Entry 1SHK (X-ray diffraction, 1.90 A resolution); this record covers chain A.

Chain A:
Name: Shikimate kinase
Organism: Erwinia chrysanthemi
Notes: EC 2.7.1.71
UniProt: P10880 (AROL_ERWCH); residue numbers follow UniProt; this construct covers 1-173
Chain sequence (173 residues; each row starts with the number of its first residue):
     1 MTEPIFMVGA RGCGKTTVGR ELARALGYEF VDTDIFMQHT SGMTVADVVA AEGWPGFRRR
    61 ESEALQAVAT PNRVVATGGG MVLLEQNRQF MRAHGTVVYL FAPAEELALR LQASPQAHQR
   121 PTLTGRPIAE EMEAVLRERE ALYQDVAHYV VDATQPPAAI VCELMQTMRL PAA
Unresolved in the structure: 113-127
Swiss-Prot annotation at these positions:
  - region: Gln112 to Arg126 (LID domain)
  - binding site (ATP): Gly12 to Thr17, Arg120, Gln155
  - binding site (Mg(2+)): Thr16, Asp32
  - binding site (substrate): Asp34, Arg58, Gly79, Arg139
  - mutagenesis: Cys13 (C13S: 66% of wild-type activity. Increase in substrates affinity), Lys15 (K15M: Loss of activity. Increased thermostability), Asp34 (D34N: Loss of activity), Cys162 (C162S: No effect on activity and substrates affinity)
Metal / ion sites: Mg2+ site 1: Arg92, Ala93, Gly95 (shared with 2 residues of chain B); Mg2+ site 2: Gln144, Ala147

In short:
Arg92, Ala93 and Gly95 coordinate Mg2+ site 1. Gln144 and Ala147 coordinate Mg2+ site 2. Curated annotation
(UniProt) lists 8 ATP-binding residues, Mg2+-binding residues Thr16 and Asp32, 4 substrate-binding residues
and 4 mutagenesis sites.
Chain A is Shikimate kinase (Erwinia chrysanthemi); the structure, The three-dimensional structure of
shikimate kinase from erwinia chrysanthemi, was determined by X-ray diffraction (same publication as 2SHK).
